2WG8 - chain A; structure by X-ray diffraction, 2.30 A resolution.

# Chain A
Molecule: Putative phospholipase A2
Source organism: Oryza sativa
Notes: EC 3.1.1.4
UniProtKB: Q9XG81 (Q9XG81_ORYSA); residues 1-128 here correspond to UniProt positions 26-153 (UniProt number = residue number + 25)
Amino-acid sequence (129 residues; each row starts with the number of its first residue; numbering starts at 0):
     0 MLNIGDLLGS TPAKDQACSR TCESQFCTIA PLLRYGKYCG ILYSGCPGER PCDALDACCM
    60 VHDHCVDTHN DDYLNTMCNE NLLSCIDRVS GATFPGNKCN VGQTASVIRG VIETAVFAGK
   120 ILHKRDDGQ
Disordered / not traced: 0-14, 123-128
Sequence notes: conflict A16 (Gly41 in Q9XG81)
Curated features (UniProtKB/Swiss-Prot):
  - active site: H61
  - binding site (Ca(2+)): Y37, G39, Y42, D62
Cystine bridges: C17-C45, C21-C51, C26-C98, C38-C58, C57-C84, C64-C77
Ion coordination: Ca2+: Y37, G39, Y42, D62; Na+ near R87 (its only coordinating residue here)
Reported in the primary citation:
  - catalytic residues: H61 (by similarity / conservation)

# Summary
The Ca2+ site is built by Y37, G39, Y42 and D62. From UniProt: active-site residue H61 and 4 Ca2+-binding
residues. From the paper: the catalytic residue H61.
Chain A is Putative phospholipase A2 (Oryza sativa); the structure, Structure of Oryza Sativa (Rice) PLA2,
orthorhombic crystal form, was determined by X-ray diffraction (same publication as 2WG7 and 2WG9).
